8FRK - chain A; structure by X-ray diffraction, 1.61 A resolution.

== Chain A ==
Protein: Transcription factor ETV6, Guanine-N7 methyltransferase nsp14 chimera
From: Severe acute respiratory syndrome coronavirus 2
Notes: EC 2.1.1.56, 3.1.13.-
UniProt: chimeric construct of P41212, P0DTD1: residues 2-78 from P41212 (ETV6_HUMAN) positions 47-123 (UniProt number = residue number + 45); residues 300-508 from P0DTD1 positions 6225-6433 (UniProt number = residue number + 5925)
Chain sequence (309 residues; row label = number of the first residue in the row; note: 218 numbers in that range are skipped by the numbering (no residue carries them; nothing is unmodelled there)):
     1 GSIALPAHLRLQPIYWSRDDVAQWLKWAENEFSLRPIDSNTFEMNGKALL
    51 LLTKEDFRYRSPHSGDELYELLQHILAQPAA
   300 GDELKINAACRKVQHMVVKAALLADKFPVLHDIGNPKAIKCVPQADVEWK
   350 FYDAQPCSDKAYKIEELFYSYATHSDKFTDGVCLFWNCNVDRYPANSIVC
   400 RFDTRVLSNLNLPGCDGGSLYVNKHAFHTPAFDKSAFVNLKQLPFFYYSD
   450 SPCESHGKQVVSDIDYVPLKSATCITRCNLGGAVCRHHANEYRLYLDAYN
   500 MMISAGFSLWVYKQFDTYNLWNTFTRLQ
Unresolved in the structure: 1-6, 403-432, 455-467, 524-527
Differences from the reference sequence: expression tag (1, 509-527); engineered mutation Ala4 (Arg49 in P41212), Glu67 (Val112 in P41212), Ala77 (Lys122 in P41212); linker (79-81)
Metal / ion sites: K+: Lys376, Phe377, Asn395; Zn2+: Cys452, Cys477, Cys484, His487
Ligand contacts: MJ7 (5'-S-(4-{[(4'-chloro[1,1'-biphenyl]-3-yl)methyl]amino}butyl)-5'-thioadenosine): Asn306, Cys309, Gln313, Ile332, Gly333, Pro335, Asp352, Ala353, Gln354, Leu366, Phe367, Tyr368, Trp385, Asn386, Cys387, Asn388, Val389, Phe506
Reported in the primary citation:
  - conformationally variable residues (side-chain flip): Arg310, Phe401
  - binding site for MJ7: Asp352, Ala353, Gln354, Phe367, Tyr368, Trp385, Cys387, Val389, Phe506

== In short ==
Ligands of chain A: compound MJ7. Lys376, Phe377 and Asn395 coordinate K+. Cys452, Cys477, Cys484 and His487
form the Zn2+ site. From the paper: a binding site for MJ7 at Asp352, Ala353 and Gln354 among others;
conformational variability at Arg310 and Phe401.
Chain A is Transcription factor ETV6, Guanine-N7 methyltransferase nsp14 chimera (Severe acute respiratory
syndrome coronavirus 2); the structure, Structure of nsp14 N7-MethylTransferase domain fused with TELSAM bound
to SGC8158, was determined by X-ray diffraction together with 8FRJ from the same study.
